5TO6 - chains C and D of the 4 polymer chains in the assembly; structure by X-ray diffraction, 2.70 A resolution.

Chain C (and D):
Molecule: Nucleoprotein TPR
Organism: Homo sapiens
Notes: chain D of this document is another copy of the same molecule, construct and numbering; everything in this record applies to it too
UniProt: P12270 (TPR_HUMAN); numbering as in UniProt (aligned over 2-142)
Amino-acid sequence (141 residues; row label = number of the first residue in the row):
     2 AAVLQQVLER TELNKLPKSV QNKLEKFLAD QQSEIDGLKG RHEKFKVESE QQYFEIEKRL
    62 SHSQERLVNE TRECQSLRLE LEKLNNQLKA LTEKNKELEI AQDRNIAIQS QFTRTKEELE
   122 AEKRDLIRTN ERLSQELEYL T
Not modelled in the structure: 2

Chain C / chain D interface:
Pairs across the interface - 135 pairs, chain C then chain D:
  Val8(C) with Phe28(D), hydrophobic
  Leu9(C) with Leu25(D), hydrophobic
  Glu10(C) with Lys24(D), salt bridge
  Glu13(C) with Val21(D); Lys24(D), salt bridge
  Leu17(C) with Leu17(D), hydrophobic
  Val21(C) with Glu13(D)
  Lys24(C) with Glu10(D), salt bridge; Glu13(D), salt bridge
  Leu25(C) with Val8(D), hydrophobic; Leu9(D), hydrophobic; Leu25(D), hydrophobic
  Phe28(C) with Gln7(D); Val8(D), hydrophobic; Leu29(D), hydrophobic
  Leu29(C) with Phe28(D), hydrophobic; Leu29(D), hydrophobic; Gln32(D)
  Gln32(C) with Gln32(D); Gln33(D); Ile36(D)
  Gln33(C) with Gln32(D), hydrogen bond
  Glu35(C) with Ile36(D); Lys40(D), salt bridge
  Ile36(C) with Gln32(D); Glu35(D); Ile36(D), hydrophobic; Leu39(D)
  Leu39(C) with Ile36(D); Leu39(D), hydrophobic; Lys40(D)
  Lys40(C) with Glu35(D), salt bridge; Leu39(D)
  Arg42(C) with His43(D), hydrogen bond; Glu44(D), salt bridge; Lys47(D)
  His43(C) with Arg42(D); His43(D), hydrogen bond; Phe46(D)
  Phe46(C) with His43(D); Phe46(D), hydrophobic; Lys47(D)
  Lys47(C) with Phe46(D)
  Ser50(C) with Ser50(D)
  Gln53(C) with Tyr54(D)
  Tyr54(C) with Ile57(D), hydrophobic
  Ile57(C) with Tyr54(D); Ile57(D), hydrophobic; Glu58(D)
  Glu58(C) with Ile57(D)
  Arg60(C) with Leu61(D)
  Leu61(C) with Arg60(D); Leu61(D), hydrophobic
  Ser64(C) with Leu61(D); Ser64(D), hydrogen bond; Gln65(D), hydrogen bond
  Arg67(C) with Leu68(D)
  Leu68(C) with Arg67(D); Leu68(D), hydrophobic
  Glu71(C) with Glu71(D); Thr72(D); Cys75(D)
  Thr72(C) with Glu71(D)
  Glu74(C) with Cys75(D); Arg79(D), salt bridge
  Cys75(C) with Glu71(D), hydrogen bond (side chain-backbone); Cys75(D), disulfide; Leu78(D)
  Leu78(C) with Cys75(D); Leu78(D), hydrophobic; Arg79(D); Leu82(D), hydrophobic
  Arg79(C) with Glu71(D), salt bridge; Glu74(D), salt bridge; Leu78(D)
  Leu82(C) with Leu78(D), hydrophobic; Glu81(D); Leu82(D), hydrophobic; Leu85(D)
  Leu85(C) with Leu82(D), hydrophobic; Leu85(D), hydrophobic; Asn86(D); Leu89(D), hydrophobic
  Asn86(C) with Leu85(D)
  Gln88(C) with Leu89(D)
  Leu89(C) with Leu85(D), hydrophobic; Gln88(D); Leu89(D); Leu92(D), hydrophobic
  Leu92(C) with Leu89(D), hydrophobic; Leu92(D), hydrophobic; Thr93(D); Asn96(D), hydrogen bond (backbone-side chain)
  Thr93(C) with Leu92(D)
  Lys95(C) with Glu100(D), salt bridge
  Asn96(C) with Lys95(D); Asn96(D), hydrogen bond; Leu99(D)
  Leu99(C) with Asn96(D); Leu99(D), hydrophobic; Glu100(D); Gln103(D)
  Ala102(C) with Gln103(D)
  Gln103(C) with Ala102(D); Asn106(D), hydrogen bond
  Asn106(C) with Asn106(D); Gln110(D), hydrogen bond
  Gln110(C) with Asn106(D), hydrogen bond; Ile109(D)
  Phe113(C) with Gln110(D); Phe113(D), hydrophobic
  Lys117(C) with Thr116(D)
  Leu120(C) with Lys117(D); Leu120(D), hydrophobic; Glu121(D)
  Glu121(C) with Leu120(D)
  Glu123(C) with Lys124(D), salt bridge
  Lys124(C) with Glu123(D), salt bridge; Leu127(D)
  Leu127(C) with Lys124(D); Leu127(D), hydrophobic; Ile128(D), hydrophobic; Asn131(D), hydrogen bond (backbone-side chain)
  Ile128(C) with Leu127(D), hydrophobic
  Thr130(C) with Asn131(D)
  Asn131(C) with Thr130(D); Asn131(D), hydrogen bond; Leu134(D)
  Leu134(C) with Asn131(D); Leu134(D), hydrophobic
  Ser135(C) with Leu134(D)
  Leu138(C) with Leu134(D), hydrophobic; Glu137(D); Leu138(D), hydrophobic
  Leu141(C) with Leu141(D), hydrophobic
Interface residues without a listed pair, chain C (70 interface residues in all): Val4, Leu5, Glu81, Glu100, Ile109, Thr116
Interface residues without a listed pair, chain D (74 interface residues in all): Leu5, Ser20, Gln53, Ser135
Disulfides between the chains: Cys75(C)-Cys75(D)

Summary:
The interface between chain C and chain D involves 70 residues on one side and 74 on the other, with 1
disulfide bond, 13 hydrogen bonds and 13 salt bridges. Polar contacts include Glu10(C)-Lys24(D),
Glu13(C)-Lys24(D) and Glu35(C)-Lys40(D).
Chain C and chain D are both Nucleoprotein TPR (Homo sapiens); the structure, Structure of the TPR
oligomerization domain, was determined by X-ray diffraction, deposited together with 5TO5, 5TO7 and 5TVB.
